5WA4 - chains A and M of the 12 polymer chains in the assembly; structure by X-ray diffraction, 2.65 A resolution.

[Chain A]
Protein: Pyridine synthase TbtD
Organism: Thermobispora bispora (strain ATCC 19993 / DSM 43833 / CBS 139.67 / JCM 10125 / NBRC 14880 / R51)
UniProt: D6Y504 (D6Y504_THEBD); residues 1-358 here = UniProt positions 1-358
Amino-acid sequence (361 residues; row label = number of the first residue in the row; numbers below 1 keep their minus sign (Ser-2 is residue -2)):
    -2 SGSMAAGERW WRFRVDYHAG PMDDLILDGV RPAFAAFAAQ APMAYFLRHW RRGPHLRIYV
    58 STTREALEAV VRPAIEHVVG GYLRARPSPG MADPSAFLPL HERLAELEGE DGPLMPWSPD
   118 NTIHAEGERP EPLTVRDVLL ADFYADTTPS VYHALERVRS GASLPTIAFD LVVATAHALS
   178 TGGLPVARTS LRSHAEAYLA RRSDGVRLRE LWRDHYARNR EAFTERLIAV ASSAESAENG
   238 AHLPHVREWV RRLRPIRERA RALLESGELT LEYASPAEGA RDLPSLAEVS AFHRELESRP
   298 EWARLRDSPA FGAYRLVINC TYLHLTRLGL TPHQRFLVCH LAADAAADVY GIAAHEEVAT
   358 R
Not modelled in the structure: -2 to 4, 268-303, 351-358
Sequence notes: expression tag (-2 to 0)
From the paper describing this entry:
  - mutagenesis - F308A: decreased catalytic activity
  - mutagenesis - H191A, S287A, H290A, Y319A, R332A: decreased catalytic activity (citing earlier work)

[Chain M]
Protein: TbtA 16-mer peptide
UniProt: D6Y501 (D6Y501_THEBD); residue numbers follow UniProt; this construct covers 1-16
Amino-acid sequence (16 residues; numbered 1 to 16; the number before each row is that of its first residue):
     1 MDLNDLPMDV FELADS
Not modelled in the structure: 1-2, 14-16

[Interface between chain A and chain M]
Pairs across the interface (26; chain A residue first):
  Gly158(A) - Asp5(M)
  Ala159(A) - Asp5(M)
  Ser160(A) - Asp5(M)  hydrogen bond (backbone-side chain)
  Pro162(A) - Met8(M)  hydrophobic
  Thr163(A) - Asp5(M)
  Thr163(A) - Leu6(M)  hydrogen bond (side chain-backbone)
  Phe166(A) - Leu6(M)  hydrophobic
  His212(A) - Pro7(M)
  His212(A) - Met8(M)
  His212(A) - Asp9(M)
  His212(A) - Val10(M)
  Arg215(A) - Val10(M)
  Arg215(A) - Glu12(M)  salt bridge
  Arg215(A) - Leu13(M)
  Asn216(A) - Pro7(M)
  Asn216(A) - Glu12(M)  hydrogen bond
  Ala219(A) - Leu6(M)
  Phe220(A) - Leu6(M)  hydrophobic
  Phe220(A) - Pro7(M)
  Phe220(A) - Met8(M)  hydrophobic
  Arg223(A) - Asn4(M)  hydrogen bond (side chain-backbone)
  Arg223(A) - Asp5(M)
  Arg223(A) - Leu6(M)
  Leu240(A) - Leu3(M)  hydrophobic
  Leu334(A) - Val10(M)  hydrophobic
  Leu338(A) - Met8(M)  hydrophobic
Interface residues without a listed pair, chain A (18 interface residues in all): Leu208, Trp209, His239
Interface residues without a listed pair, chain M (11 interface residues in all): Phe11
The authors on this interface:
  - interface residues, chain A: Phe166(A), Ser200(A), Phe220(A)
  - hot spots on chain A (mutagenesis) - R223A: decreased binding to TbtA 16-mer peptide (chain M)

[Overview]
Chain A and chain M form an interface of 18 and 11 residues respectively; the contacts include 4 hydrogen
bonds and 1 salt bridge. Polar pairs include Arg215(A)-Glu12(M), Ser160(A)-Asp5(M) and Thr163(A)-Leu6(M). The
paper reports that F308A, H191A and S287A of chain A, among others, reduce catalytic activity; interface
residues Phe166(A), Ser200(A) and Phe220(A); 7 substitutions were tested in all.
Chain A is Pyridine synthase TbtD (Thermobispora bispora (strain ATCC 19993 / DSM 43833 / CBS 139.67 / JCM
10125 / NBRC 14880 / R51)) and chain M is TbtA 16-mer peptide; the structure, Pyridine synthase, TbtD, from
thiomuracin biosynthesis bound to an N-terminal leader peptide fragment, was determined by X-ray diffraction
(same publication as 5W98, 5W99 and 5WA3).
